Entry 6XAS (electron microscopy, 3.80 A resolution); this record covers chains T and I of the 15 polymer chains in the assembly.

# Chain T
Molecule: 29-nt DNA strand
Sequence (29 nucleotides; numbered 1 to 29; the number before each row is that of its first residue):
     1 GGGTATTCGCCGTGTACCTCTCCTAGCCC

# Chain I
Protein: DNA-directed RNA polymerase subunit beta
Source organism: Escherichia coli (strain K12)
Notes: EC 2.7.7.6
UniProtKB: P0A8V2 (RPOB_ECOLI); numbering as in UniProt (aligned over 1-1342)
Chain sequence (1342 residues; row label = number of the first residue in the row):
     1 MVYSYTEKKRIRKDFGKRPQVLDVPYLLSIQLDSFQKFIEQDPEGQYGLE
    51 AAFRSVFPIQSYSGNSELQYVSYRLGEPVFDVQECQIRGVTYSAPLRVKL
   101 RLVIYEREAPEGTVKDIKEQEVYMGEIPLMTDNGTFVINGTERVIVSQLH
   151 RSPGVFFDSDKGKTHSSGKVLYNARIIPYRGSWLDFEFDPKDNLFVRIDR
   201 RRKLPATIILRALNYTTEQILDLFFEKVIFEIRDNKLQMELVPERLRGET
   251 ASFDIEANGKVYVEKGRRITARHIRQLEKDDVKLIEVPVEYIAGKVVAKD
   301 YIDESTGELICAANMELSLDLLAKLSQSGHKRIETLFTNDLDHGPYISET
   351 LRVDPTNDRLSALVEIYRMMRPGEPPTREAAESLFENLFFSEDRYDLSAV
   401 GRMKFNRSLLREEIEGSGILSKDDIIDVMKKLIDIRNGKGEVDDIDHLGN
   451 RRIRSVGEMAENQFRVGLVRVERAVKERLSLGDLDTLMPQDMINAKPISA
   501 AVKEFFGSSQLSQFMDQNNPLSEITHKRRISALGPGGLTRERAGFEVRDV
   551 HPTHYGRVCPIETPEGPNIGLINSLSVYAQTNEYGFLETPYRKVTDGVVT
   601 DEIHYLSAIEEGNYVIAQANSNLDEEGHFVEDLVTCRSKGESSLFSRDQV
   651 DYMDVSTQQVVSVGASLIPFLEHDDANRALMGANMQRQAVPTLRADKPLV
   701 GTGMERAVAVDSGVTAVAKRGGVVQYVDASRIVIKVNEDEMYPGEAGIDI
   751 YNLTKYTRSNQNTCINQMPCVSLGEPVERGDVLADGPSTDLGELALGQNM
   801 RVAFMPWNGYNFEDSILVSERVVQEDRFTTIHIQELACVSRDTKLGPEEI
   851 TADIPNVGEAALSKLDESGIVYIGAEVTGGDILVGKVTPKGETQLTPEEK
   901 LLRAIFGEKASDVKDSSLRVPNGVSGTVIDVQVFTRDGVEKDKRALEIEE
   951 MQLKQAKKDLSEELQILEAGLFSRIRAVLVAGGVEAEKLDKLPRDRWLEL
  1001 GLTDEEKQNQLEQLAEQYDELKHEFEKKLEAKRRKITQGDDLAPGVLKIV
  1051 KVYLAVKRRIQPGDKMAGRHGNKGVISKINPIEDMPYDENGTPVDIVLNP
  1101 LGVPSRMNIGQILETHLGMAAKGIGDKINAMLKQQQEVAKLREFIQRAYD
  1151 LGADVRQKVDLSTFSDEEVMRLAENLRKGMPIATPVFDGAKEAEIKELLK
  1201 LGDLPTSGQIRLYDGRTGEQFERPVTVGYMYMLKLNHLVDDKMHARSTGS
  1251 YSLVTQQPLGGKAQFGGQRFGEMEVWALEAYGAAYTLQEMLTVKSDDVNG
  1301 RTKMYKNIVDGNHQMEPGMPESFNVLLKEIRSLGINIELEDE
Not modelled in the structure: 983-1001
UniProt features mapped onto this chain:
  - modified residue (N6-acetyllysine): Lys1022, Lys1200
  - mutagenesis: Ile561 (I561S: Resistant to antibiotics salinamide A and B), Ile569 (I569S: Resistant to antibiotics salinamide A and B), Ala665 (A665E: Resistant to antibiotics salinamide A and B), Asp675 (D675A/G: Resistant to antibiotics salinamide A and B), Asn677 (N677H/K: Resistant to antibiotics salinamide A and B), Leu680 (L680M: Resistant to antibiotics salinamide A and B), Glu813 (E813K: Disrupts the enzyme's active center)

# Interface between chain T and chain I
Contacting residue pairs (14):
  DT7(T) with Lys203(I), hydrogen bond to the phosphate
  DC8(T) with Arg202(I), phosphate contact
  DT13(T) with Glu541(I), base contact
  DT15(T) with Met1273(I), sugar contact
  DA16(T) with Arg1269(I), salt bridge to the phosphate
  DC17(T) with Arg1269(I), hydrogen bond to the phosphate
  DC18(T) with Gly1261(I), phosphate contact; Lys1262(I), hydrogen bond to the phosphate
  DC20(T) with Phe514(I), phosphate contact
  DT21(T) with Phe514(I), sugar contact
  DC22(T) with Asn139(I), hydrogen bond to the phosphate; Ser508(I), hydrogen bond to the sugar
  DA25(T) with Lys496(I), sugar contact
  DG26(T) with Lys496(I), phosphate contact
Also at the interface, not in a pair above, chain T (13 interface residues in all): DT6
Also at the interface, not in a pair above, chain I (17 interface residues in all): Arg143, Asp189, Gly507, Gly1267, Gln1268, Gly1271

# In short
Chain T and chain I form an interface of 13 and 17 residues respectively, with 5 hydrogen bonds and 1 salt
bridge. Polar contacts include DC22(T)-Ser508(I), DT7(T)-Lys203(I) and DC17(T)-Arg1269(I). Curated annotation
(UniProt) lists 7 mutagenesis sites on chain I.
Here chain T is a 29-nt DNA strand and chain I is DNA-directed RNA polymerase subunit beta (Escherichia coli
(strain K12)). Entry 6XAS (CryoEM Structure of E. coli Rho-dependent Transcription Pre-termination Complex)
was determined by electron microscopy (same publication as 6XAV).
